6TIS - chains B and C of the 5 polymer chains in the assembly; structure by X-ray diffraction, 2.30 A resolution.

# Chain B
Name: Tubulin beta-1 chain
Source organism: Drosophila melanogaster
UniProtKB: Q24560 (TBB1_DROME); residues 1-447 here = UniProt positions 1-447
Chain sequence (447 residues; numbered 1 to 447; the number before each row is that of its first residue):
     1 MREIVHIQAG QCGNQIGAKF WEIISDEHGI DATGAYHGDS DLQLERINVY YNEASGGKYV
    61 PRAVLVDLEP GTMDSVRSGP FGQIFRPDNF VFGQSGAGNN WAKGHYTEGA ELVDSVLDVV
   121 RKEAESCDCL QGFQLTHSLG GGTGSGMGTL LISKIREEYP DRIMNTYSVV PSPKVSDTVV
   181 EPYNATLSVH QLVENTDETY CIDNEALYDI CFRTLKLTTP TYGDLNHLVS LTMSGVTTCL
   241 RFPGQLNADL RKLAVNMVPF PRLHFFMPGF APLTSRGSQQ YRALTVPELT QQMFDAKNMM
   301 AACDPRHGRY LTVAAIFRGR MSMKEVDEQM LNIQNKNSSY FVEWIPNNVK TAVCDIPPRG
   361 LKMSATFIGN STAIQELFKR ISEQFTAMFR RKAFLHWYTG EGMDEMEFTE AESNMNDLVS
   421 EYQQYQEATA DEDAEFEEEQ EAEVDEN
Disordered / not traced: 281-282, 433-447
Ligand contacts: GDP (guanosine-5'-diphosphate): A9, G10, Q11, C12, Q15, I16, D67, S138, G140, G141, G142, T143, G144, V169, P171, V175, S176, D177, E181, N204, L207, Y222, L225, N226
Curated features (UniProtKB/Swiss-Prot):
  - binding site (GTP): Q11, E69, S138, G142, T143, G144, N204, N226
  - binding site (Mg(2+)): E69
  - modified residue (Phosphoserine): S40, S339

# Chain C
Name: Tubulin alpha-1 chain
Source organism: Drosophila melanogaster
UniProtKB: P06603 (TBA1_DROME); residues 1-450 here = UniProt positions 1-450
Chain sequence (450 residues; each row starts with the number of its first residue):
     1 MRECISIHVG QAGVQIGNAC WELYCLEHGI QPDGQMPSDR TVGGGDDSFN TFFSETGAGK
    61 HVPRAVFVDL EPTVVDEVRT GTYRQLFHPE QLITGKEDAA NNYARGHYTI GKEIVDLVLD
   121 RIRKLADQCT GLQGFLIFHS FGGGTGSGFT SLLMERLSVD YGKKSKLEFA IYPAPQVSTA
   181 VVEPYNSILT THTTLEHSDC AFMVDNEAIY DICRRNLDIE RPTYTNLNRL IGQIVSSITA
   241 SLRFDGALNV DLTEFQTNLV PYPRIHFPLV TYAPVISAEK AYHEQLSVAE ITNACFEPAN
   301 QMVKCDPRHG KYMACCMLYR GDVVPKDVNA AIATIKTKRT IQFVDWCPTG FKVGINYQPP
   361 TVVPGGDLAK VQRAVCMLSN TTAIAEAWAR LDHKFDLMYA KRAFVHWYVG EGMEEGEFSE
   421 AREDLAALEK DYEEVGMDSG DGEGEGAEEY
Disordered / not traced: 38-45, 281-283, 440-450
Differences from the reference sequence: engineered mutation R40 (Lys in P06603)
Ligand contacts: GTP (guanosine-5'-triphosphate): G10, Q11, A12, Q15, I16, D69, D98, A99, A100, N101, S140, G142, G143, G144, T145, G146, I171, P173, V177, S178, T179, E183, N206, Y224, L227, N228, I231
Curated features (UniProtKB/Swiss-Prot):
  - active site: E254
  - binding site (GTP): Q11, E71, S140, G144, T145, T179, N206, N228
  - binding site (Mg(2+)): E71
  - site: Y450 (Involved in polymerization)

# How chain B and chain C interact
Residue-residue contacts - 54 pairs, chain B then chain C:
  P70(B) - R2(C)
  Q94(B) - M1(C)
  Q94(B) - R2(C)  hydrogen bond
  S95(B) - D251(C)
  G98(B) - T253(C)
  G98(B) - E254(C)
  G98(B) - T257(C)  hydrogen bond (backbone-side chain)
  N99(B) - E254(C)
  N99(B) - N258(C)
  N99(B) - K352(C)  hydrogen bond
  K103(B) - T253(C)
  P173(B) - K336(C)  hydrogen bond (backbone-side chain)
  P173(B) - P348(C)
  S176(B) - T349(C)  hydrogen bond
  S176(B) - F351(C)
  D177(B) - F351(C)
  D177(B) - K352(C)  hydrogen bond (backbone-side chain)
  T178(B) - N258(C)  hydrogen bond
  T178(B) - T349(C)  hydrogen bond (backbone-side chain)
  V179(B) - N258(C)  hydrogen bond (backbone-side chain)
  V179(B) - C347(C)  hydrophobic
  V179(B) - T349(C)
  T219(B) - K326(C)  hydrogen bond (backbone-side chain)
  T219(B) - N329(C)
  T219(B) - A330(C)
  P220(B) - N329(C)
  T221(B) - K326(C)
  Q384(B) - P348(C)
  A387(B) - W346(C)
  M388(B) - W346(C)
  M388(B) - P348(C)
  R391(B) - Y262(C)  hydrogen bond (backbone-side chain)
  R391(B) - D345(C)  salt bridge
  R391(B) - W346(C)
  R391(B) - E434(C)  hydrogen bond (side chain-backbone)
  R391(B) - V435(C)
  R391(B) - M437(C)  hydrogen bond (side chain-backbone)
  R391(B) - D438(C)
  R391(B) - S439(C)  hydrogen bond
  K392(B) - Y262(C)
  A393(B) - P261(C)
  A393(B) - Y262(C)
  A393(B) - W346(C)  hydrophobic
  F394(B) - T257(C)
  F394(B) - V260(C)
  F394(B) - P261(C)  hydrogen bond (backbone-backbone)
  F394(B) - W346(C)  hydrophobic
  H396(B) - V260(C)
  H396(B) - P261(C)  hydrogen bond (side chain-backbone)
  H396(B) - Y262(C)
  H396(B) - P263(C)
  W397(B) - Q256(C)  hydrogen bond (side chain-backbone)
  W397(B) - T257(C)
  W397(B) - V260(C)  hydrogen bond (side chain-backbone)
Interface residues without a listed pair, chain B (30 interface residues in all): K174, V180, E181, P182, D224, R390, L395
Interface residues without a listed pair, chain C (29 interface residues in all): M313

# Overview
30 residues of chain B face 29 of chain C across their interface; the contacts include 18 hydrogen bonds and 1
salt bridge. Polar pairs include R391(B)-D345(C), Q94(B)-R2(C) and G98(B)-T257(C). Ligands of chain B: GDP.
Ligands of chain C: GTP.
Here chain B is Tubulin beta-1 chain and chain C is Tubulin alpha-1 chain, both from Drosophila melanogaster.
Entry 6TIS (Drosophila GDP-tubulin) was determined by X-ray diffraction (same publication as 6TIU, 6TIY and
6TIZ).
